Entry 4LYD (X-ray diffraction, 2.26 A resolution); this record covers chain A.

# Chain A
Protein: MCP Hydrolase
From: Sphingomonas wittichii
Notes: EC 3.7.1.8
Reference sequence: A5VAT9 (A5VAT9_SPHWW); residues 1-277 here = UniProt positions 1-277
Sequence (277 residues; numbered 1 to 277; the number before each row is that of its first residue):
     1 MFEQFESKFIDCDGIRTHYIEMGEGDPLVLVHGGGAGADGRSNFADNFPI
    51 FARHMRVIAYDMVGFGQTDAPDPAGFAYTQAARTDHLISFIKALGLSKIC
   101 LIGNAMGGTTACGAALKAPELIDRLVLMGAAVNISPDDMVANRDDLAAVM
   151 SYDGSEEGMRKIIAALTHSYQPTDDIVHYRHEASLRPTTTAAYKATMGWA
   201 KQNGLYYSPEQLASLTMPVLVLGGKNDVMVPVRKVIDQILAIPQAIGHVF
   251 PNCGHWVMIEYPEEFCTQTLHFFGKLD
Disordered / not traced: 144-151, 277
Sequence notes: engineered mutation Ala-105 (Ser in A5VAT9)
From the paper describing this entry:
  - contacts within the chain: Ser-42/Arg-180
  - conformationally variable residues (order/disorder transition, side-chain flip): Val-140 to Gly-154, Met-229
  - mutagenesis - S105A: abolished catalytic activity

# In short
The paper reports that S105A abolishes catalytic activity; conformational variability at Val-140 and Met-229.
Chain A is MCP Hydrolase (Sphingomonas wittichii); the structure, Crystal structure of the S105A mutant of a
C-C hydrolase, DxnB2 from Sphingomonas wittichii RW1, was determined by X-ray diffraction together with 4LXG
and 4LXH from the same study.
